PDB entry 8URJ | electron microscopy, 4.25 A resolution (low resolution: residue-level contacts below are approximate; hydrogen-bond / salt-bridge calls are withheld) | chains A and E of the 7 polymer chains in the assembly

[Chain A]
Molecule: Exportin-1
Source organism: Homo sapiens
UniProt: O14980 (XPO1_HUMAN); numbering as in UniProt (aligned over 1-1056)
Chain sequence (1062 residues; row label = number of the first residue in the row; numbers below 1 keep their minus sign (Gly-5 is residue -5)):
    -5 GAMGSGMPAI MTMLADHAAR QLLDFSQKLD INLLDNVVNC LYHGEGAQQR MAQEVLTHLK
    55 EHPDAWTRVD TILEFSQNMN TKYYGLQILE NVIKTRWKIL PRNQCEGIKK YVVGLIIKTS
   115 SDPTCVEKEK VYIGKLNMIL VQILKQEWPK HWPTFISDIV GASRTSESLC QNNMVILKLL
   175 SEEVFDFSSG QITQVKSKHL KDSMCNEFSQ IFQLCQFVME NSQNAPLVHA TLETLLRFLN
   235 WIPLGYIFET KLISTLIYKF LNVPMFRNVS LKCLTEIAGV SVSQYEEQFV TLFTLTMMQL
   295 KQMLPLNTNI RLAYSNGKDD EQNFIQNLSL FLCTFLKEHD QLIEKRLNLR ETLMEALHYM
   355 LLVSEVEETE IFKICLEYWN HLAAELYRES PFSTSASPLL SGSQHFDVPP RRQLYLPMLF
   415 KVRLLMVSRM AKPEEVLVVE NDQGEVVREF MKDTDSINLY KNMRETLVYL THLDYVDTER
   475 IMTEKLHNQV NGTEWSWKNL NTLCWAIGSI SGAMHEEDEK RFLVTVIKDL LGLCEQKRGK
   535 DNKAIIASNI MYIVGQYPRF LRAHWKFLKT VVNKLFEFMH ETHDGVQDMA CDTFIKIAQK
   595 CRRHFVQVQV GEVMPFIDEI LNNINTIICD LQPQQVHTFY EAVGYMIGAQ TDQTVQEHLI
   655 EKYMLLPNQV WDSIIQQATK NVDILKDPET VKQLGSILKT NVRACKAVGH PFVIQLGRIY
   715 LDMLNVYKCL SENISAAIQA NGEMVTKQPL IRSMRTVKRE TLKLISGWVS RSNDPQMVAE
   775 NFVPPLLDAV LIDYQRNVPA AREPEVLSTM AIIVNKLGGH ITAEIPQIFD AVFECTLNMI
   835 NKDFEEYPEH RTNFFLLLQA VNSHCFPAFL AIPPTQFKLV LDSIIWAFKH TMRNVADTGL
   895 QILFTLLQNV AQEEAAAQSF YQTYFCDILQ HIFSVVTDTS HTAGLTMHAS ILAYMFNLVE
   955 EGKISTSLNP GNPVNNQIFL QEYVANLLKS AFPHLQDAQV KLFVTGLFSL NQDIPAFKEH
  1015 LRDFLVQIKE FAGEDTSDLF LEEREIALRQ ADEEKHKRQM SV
Disordered / not traced: -5 to 6
Sequence notes: expression tag (-5 to 0)
Curated features (UniProtKB/Swiss-Prot):
  - region: Pro411 to Phe414 (Necessary for HTLV-1 Rex multimerization), Val800 to Pro820 (Interaction with HIV-1 Rev)
  - modified residue: Ser391 (Phosphoserine), Lys446 (N6-acetyllysine), Thr448 (Phosphothreonine), Ser450 (Phosphoserine), Tyr454 (Phosphotyrosine), Lys693 (N6-acetyllysine), Ser1031 (Phosphoserine)
  - mutagenesis: Ser191 (S191A: Does not abolish Rex-mediated mRNA export), Val284 (V284E: Does not abolish Rex-mediated mRNA export), Asp334 (D334G: Does not abolish Rex-mediated mRNA export), Ile337 (I337L: Does not abolish Rex-mediated mRNA export), Thr346 (T346A: Does not abolish Rex-mediated mRNA export), Val402 (V402I: Does not abolish Rex-mediated mRNA export), Pro411 (P411T: Strongly abolishes interaction with Rex and RANBP3, abolishes Rex-mediated mRNA export. Does not abolish interaction with RANBP3; when associated with S-414. Abolishes Rex multimerization ...), Met412 (M412V: Does not abolish interaction with Rex and RANBP3, and Rex-mediated mRNA export), Phe414 (F414S: Strongly abolishes interaction with Rex and RANBP3, abolishes Rex-mediated mRNA export. Does not abolish interaction with RANBP3; when associated with T-411. Abolishes Rex multimerization ...), Glu428 to Asp447 (Abolishes Ran binding activity in absence of cargo and abolishes partially Ran binding activity in presence of cargo), Val430 to Lys446 (Partially restores Ran binding activity in presence of cargo), Val430 to Val433 (Abolishes Ran binding activity both in absence or presence of cargo), 13 further mutagenesis entries in UniProt

[Chain E]
Molecule: Rev HIV-1
Source organism: Human immunodeficiency virus 1
Chain sequence (92 residues; each row starts with the number of its first residue; numbers below 1 keep their minus sign (Gly-1 is residue -1)):
    -1 GAMAGRSGDS DEDLLKAVRL IKFLYQSNPP PNPEGTRQAR RNRRRRWRER QRQIHSISER
    59 ILSTYLGRSA EPVPLQTVDE MTKKFGTLTI DC
Disordered / not traced: -1 to 10

[How chain A and chain E interact]
Pairs across the interface - 17 pairs, chain A then chain E:
  Ser389(A) - Leu12(E)
  Ala390(A) - Leu12(E)
  Ser391(A) - Leu12(E)
  Ser391(A) - Leu64(E)
  Pro392(A) - Leu12(E)
  Pro392(A) - Val16(E)
  Pro392(A) - Leu64(E)
  Leu393(A) - Val16(E)
  Leu394(A) - Ile19(E)
  Phe400(A) - Val71(E)
  Phe400(A) - Gln74(E)
  Asp401(A) - Ser67(E)
  Asp401(A) - Ala68(E)
  His509(A) - Leu13(E)
  Glu511(A) - Lys20(E)
  Glu511(A) - Gln24(E)
  Asp512(A) - Lys20(E)
Also at the interface, not in a pair above, chain A (12 interface residues in all): Arg515
Also at the interface, not in a pair above, chain E (14 interface residues in all): Ala15, Ser56, Leu60

[In short]
The interface between chain A and chain E involves 12 residues on one side and 14 on the other. Curated
annotation (UniProt) lists 26 mutagenesis sites on chain A.
Here chain A is Exportin-1 (Homo sapiens) and chain E is Rev HIV-1 (Human immunodeficiency virus 1). Entry
8URJ (Cryo-EM structure of the HIV-1 nuclear export complex) was determined by electron microscopy.
